PDB entry 6S3R | electron microscopy, 3.50 A resolution | chains A and G of the 11 polymer chains in the assembly

[Chain A]
Name: Flagellar biosynthetic protein FliP
From: Pseudomonas savastanoi pv. phaseolicola (strain 1448A / Race 6)
UniProtKB: Q48GF5 (Q48GF5_PSE14); residue numbers follow UniProt; this construct covers 1-250
Amino-acid sequence (250 residues; numbered 1 to 250; the number before each row is that of its first residue):
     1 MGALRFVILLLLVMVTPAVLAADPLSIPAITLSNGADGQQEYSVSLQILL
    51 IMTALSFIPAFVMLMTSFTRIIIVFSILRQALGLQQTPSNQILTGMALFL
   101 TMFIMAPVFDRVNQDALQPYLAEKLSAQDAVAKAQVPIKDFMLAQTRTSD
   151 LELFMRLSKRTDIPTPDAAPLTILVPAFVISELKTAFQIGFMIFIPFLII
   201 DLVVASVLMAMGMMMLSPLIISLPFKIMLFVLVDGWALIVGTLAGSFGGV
Unresolved in the structure: 1-54

[Chain G]
Name: Flagellar biosynthetic protein FliQ
From: Pseudomonas savastanoi pv. phaseolicola (strain 1448A / Race 6)
UniProtKB: Q48GF6 (Q48GF6_PSE14); residue numbers follow UniProt; this construct covers 1-89
Amino-acid sequence (89 residues; each row starts with the number of its first residue):
     1 MTPEVAVDLFREALWLTTVLVAILVVPSLLCGLLVAMFQAATQINEQTLS
    51 FLPRLLVMLVTLIVIGPWLLKIFMEYMLSLYTSIPTLIG

[Interface between chain A and chain G]
Pairs across the interface (50):
  Arg147(A) with Ile88(G)
  Thr185(A) with Ile88(G)
  Gln188(A) with Met1(G); Ile88(G)
  Ile189(A) with Ile84(G), hydrophobic; Ile88(G), hydrophobic
  Met192(A) with Met1(G), hydrophobic; Leu9(G), hydrophobic; Leu80(G), hydrophobic; Ile84(G), hydrophobic
  Ile193(A) with Tyr81(G), hydrogen bond (backbone-side chain); Ile84(G), hydrophobic
  Ile195(A) with Ala13(G), hydrophobic; Tyr76(G)
  Pro196(A) with Phe73(G); Met77(G), hydrophobic; Leu80(G); Tyr81(G), hydrophobic
  Phe197(A) with Tyr81(G)
  Ile199(A) with Ala13(G), hydrophobic; Thr17(G); Phe73(G), hydrophobic; Tyr76(G), hydrophobic
  Ile200(A) with Phe73(G), hydrophobic
  Leu202(A) with Thr17(G)
  Val203(A) with Leu20(G), hydrophobic; Leu24(G), hydrophobic
  Ser206(A) with Val21(G)
  Val207(A) with Leu24(G), hydrophobic; Met58(G), hydrophobic
  Ala210(A) with Val25(G), hydrophobic; Arg54(G), hydrogen bond (backbone-side chain)
  Met211(A) with Phe51(G); Arg54(G); Leu55(G), hydrophobic; Met58(G), hydrophobic
  Gly212(A) with Arg54(G)
  Leu229(A) with Leu70(G), hydrophobic; Phe73(G), hydrophobic
  Leu232(A) with Leu70(G), hydrophobic; Met74(G), hydrophobic
  Val233(A) with Met74(G); Met77(G), hydrophobic
  Leu238(A) with Leu78(G), hydrophobic; Tyr81(G), hydrophobic
  Ile239(A) with Tyr81(G), hydrophobic
  Thr242(A) with Tyr81(G), hydrogen bond (side chain-backbone); Ile84(G)
  Ser246(A) with Pro85(G); Ile88(G)
Also at the interface, not in a pair above, chain A (27 interface residues in all): Met213, Met228
Also at the interface, not in a pair above, chain G (24 interface residues in all): Leu16

[Summary]
Chain A and chain G form an interface of 27 and 24 residues respectively; the contacts include 3 hydrogen
bonds. Among the polar pairs are Ile193(A)-Tyr81(G), Ala210(A)-Arg54(G) and Thr242(A)-Tyr81(G).
Chain A is Flagellar biosynthetic protein FliP and chain G is Flagellar biosynthetic protein FliQ, both from
Pseudomonas savastanoi pv. phaseolicola (strain 1448A / Race 6); the structure, Structure of the FliPQR
complex from the flagellar type 3 secretion system of Pseudomonas savastanoi, was determined by electron
microscopy together with 6S3L and 6S3S from the same study.
